5I76 - chains A and B; structure by X-ray diffraction, 1.92 A resolution.

# Chain A
Name: FM318_light_chain
Organism: Homo sapiens/Mus musculus xenograft
Amino-acid sequence (215 residues; each row starts with the number of its first residue):
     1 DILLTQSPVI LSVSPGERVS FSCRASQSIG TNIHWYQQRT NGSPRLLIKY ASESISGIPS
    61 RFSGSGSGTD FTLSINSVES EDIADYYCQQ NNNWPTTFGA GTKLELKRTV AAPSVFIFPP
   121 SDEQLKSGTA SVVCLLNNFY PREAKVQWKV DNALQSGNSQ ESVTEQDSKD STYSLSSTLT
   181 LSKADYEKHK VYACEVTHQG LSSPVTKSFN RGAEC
Not modelled in the structure: 214-215
Disulfides: C23-C88, C134-C194

# Chain B
Name: FM318_heavy_cahin
Organism: Homo sapiens/Mus musculus xenograft
Amino-acid sequence (224 residues; row label = number of the first residue in the row):
     1 QVQLKQSGPG LVQPSQSLSI TCTVSGFSLT NYGVHWVRQS PGKGLEWLGV IWSGGNTDYN
    61 TPFTSRLSIN KDNSKSQVFF KMNSLQSNDT AIYYCARALT YYDYEFAYWG QGTLVTVSAA
   121 STKGPSVFPL APSSKSTSGG TAALGCLVKD YFPEPVTVSW NSGALTSGVH TFPAVLQSSG
   181 LYSLSSVVTV PSSSLGTQTY ICNVNHKPSN TKVDKRVEPK SCDK
Not modelled in the structure: 222-224
Disulfides: C22-C95, C146-C202

# How chain A and chain B interact
Pairs across the interface (64):
  Y36(A) with Y104(B); F106(B), hydrogen bond (side chain-backbone); W109(B)
  Q38(A) with Q39(B), hydrogen bond; Y94(B), hydrogen bond
  G42(A) with Y94(B)
  S43(A) with Y94(B); W109(B); G110(B), hydrogen bond (side chain-backbone); Q111(B)
  P44(A) with W109(B)
  L46(A) with F106(B); A107(B), hydrophobic
  K49(A) with L99(B); E105(B), salt bridge
  Y50(A) with D103(B), hydrogen bond
  Y87(A) with Q39(B), hydrogen bond; L45(B), hydrophobic
  Q89(A) with Y104(B), hydrogen bond (side chain-backbone); F106(B)
  N91(A) with Y104(B)
  W94(A) with W47(B); Y59(B); N60(B); T61(B)
  P95(A) with W47(B), hydrophobic; N60(B)
  T96(A) with W47(B)
  F98(A) with L45(B), hydrophobic
  F116(A) with S136(B); A143(B), hydrophobic
  F118(A) with L130(B), hydrophobic; A131(B); A143(B)
  S121(A) with F128(B); P129(B)
  D122(A) with K220(B), salt bridge
  E123(A) with F128(B); K215(B), salt bridge
  Q124(A) with F128(B); K149(B)
  S131(A) with L147(B); K149(B)
  V133(A) with L130(B), hydrophobic
  L135(A) with F172(B), hydrophobic; V187(B), hydrophobic
  N137(A) with H170(B); T189(B)
  N138(A) with H170(B), hydrogen bond
  Q160(A) with V175(B); L176(B), hydrogen bond (side chain-backbone); Q177(B)
  E161(A) with V175(B)
  S162(A) with F172(B); P173(B), hydrogen bond (side chain-backbone)
  V163(A) with P173(B)
  T164(A) with F172(B)
  D167(A) with H170(B)
  S174(A) with H170(B); F172(B)
  L175(A) with F172(B)
  S176(A) with F172(B); S185(B), hydrogen bond
  S208(A) with K135(B), hydrogen bond (backbone-side chain)
Interface residues without a listed pair, chain A (41 interface residues in all): H34, I55, I117, T129, T180
Interface residues without a listed pair, chain B (41 interface residues in all): V37, V127, S138, L144, T171

# Overview
Chain A and chain B each contribute 41 residues to their interface; the contacts include 12 hydrogen bonds and
3 salt bridges. Among the polar pairs are K49(A)-E105(B), D122(A)-K220(B) and E123(A)-K215(B).
Chain A is FM318_light_chain and chain B is FM318_heavy_cahin, both from Homo sapiens/Mus musculus xenograft;
the structure, Crystal structure of FM318, a recombinant Fab adopted from cetuximab, was determined by X-ray
diffraction.
